PDB entry 3ZKL | X-ray diffraction, 2.40 A resolution | chain A

# Chain A
Name: Putative sugar transporter solute-binding protein
Organism: Bifidobacterium animalis SUBSP. lactis BL-04
Reference sequence: C6A6Z1 (C6A6Z1_BIFLB); residues 19-425 here = UniProt positions 19-425
Amino-acid sequence (413 residues; numbered 13 to 425; the number before each row is that of its first residue):
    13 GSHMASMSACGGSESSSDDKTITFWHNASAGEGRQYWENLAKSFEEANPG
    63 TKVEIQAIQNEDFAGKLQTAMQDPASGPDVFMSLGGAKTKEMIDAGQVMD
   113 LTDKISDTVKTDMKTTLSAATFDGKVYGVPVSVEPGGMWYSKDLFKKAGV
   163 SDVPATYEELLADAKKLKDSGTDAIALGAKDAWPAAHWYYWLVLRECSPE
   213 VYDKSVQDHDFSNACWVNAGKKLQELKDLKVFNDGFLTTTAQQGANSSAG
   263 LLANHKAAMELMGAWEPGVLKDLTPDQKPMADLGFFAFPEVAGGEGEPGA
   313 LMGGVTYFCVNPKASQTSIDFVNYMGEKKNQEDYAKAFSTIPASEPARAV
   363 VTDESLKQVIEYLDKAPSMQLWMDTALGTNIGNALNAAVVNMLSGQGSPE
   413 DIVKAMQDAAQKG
Unresolved in the structure: 13-29
Construct notes: expression tag (13-18)
Disulfides: C209-C227
Reported in the primary citation:
  - binding site for beta-D-xylopyranose: N39, S41, N72, W195, H199, Q254, W277, W384, D386

# In short
From the paper: a binding site for beta-D-xylopyranose at N39, S41 and N72 among others.
Chain A is Putative sugar transporter solute-binding protein (Bifidobacterium animalis SUBSP. lactis BL-04);
the structure, Structure of the xylo-oligosaccharide specific solute binding protein from Bifidobacterium
animalis subsp. lactis Bl-04 in complex ..., was determined by X-ray diffraction, deposited together with 4C1T
and 4C1U.
